Entry 4JHT (X-ray diffraction, 1.18 A resolution); this record covers chain A.

== Chain A ==
Name: Alpha-ketoglutarate-dependent dioxygenase AlkB
From: Escherichia coli
Notes: EC 1.14.11.33
UniProt: P05050 (ALKB_ECOLI); residues 12-216 here = UniProt positions 12-216
Amino-acid sequence (206 residues; numbered 11 to 216; the number before each row is that of its first residue):
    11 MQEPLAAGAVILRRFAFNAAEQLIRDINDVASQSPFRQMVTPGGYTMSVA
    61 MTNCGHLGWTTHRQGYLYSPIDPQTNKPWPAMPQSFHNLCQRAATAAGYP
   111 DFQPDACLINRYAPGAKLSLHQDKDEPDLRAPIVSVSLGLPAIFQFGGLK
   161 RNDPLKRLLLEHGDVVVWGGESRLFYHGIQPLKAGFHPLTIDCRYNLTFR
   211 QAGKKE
Unresolved in the structure: 11-13, 215-216
Sequence notes: expression tag (11)
Bound ions: Mn2+: His131, Asp133, His187 (together with 8-hydroxyquinoline-5-carboxylic acid)
Residues lining bound ligands: 8-hydroxyquinoline-5-carboxylic acid (8XQ): Asn120, Tyr122, Leu128, His131, Asp133, Ile143, Ser145, Phe154, Leu170, Trp178, His187, Ile189, Arg204, Asn206, Thr208, Arg210
Reported in the primary citation:
  - Mn2+ coordination: His131, Asp133, His187
  - conformationally variable residues: His187
  - binding site for 8-hydroxyquinoline-5-carboxylic acid: Arg204
  - binding site for 8-hydroxyquinoline-5-carboxylic acid: Asn120, Tyr122, Leu128 (proposed by the authors, not directly observed)

== In short ==
Bound to chain A: 8-hydroxyquinoline-5-carboxylic acid. His131, Asp133 and His187 form the Mn2+ site. The
paper reports a binding site for 8-hydroxyquinoline-5-carboxylic acid at Arg204, Asn120 and Tyr122 among
others; Mn2+ coordination by His131, Asp133 and His187.
Chain A is Alpha-ketoglutarate-dependent dioxygenase AlkB (Escherichia coli); the structure, Crystal Structure
of AlkB in complex with 5-carboxy-8-hydroxyquinoline (IOX1), was determined by X-ray diffraction (same
publication as 4BIS and 4BIO).
